Entry 7WJ4 (electron microscopy, 3.15 A resolution); this record covers chains D and C of the 4 polymer chains in the assembly.

== Chain D (and C) ==
Molecule: CTP synthase
Source organism: Drosophila melanogaster
Notes: EC 6.3.4.2; chain C of this document is another copy of the same molecule, construct and numbering; everything in this record applies to it too
UniProtKB: Q9VUL1 (PYRG_DROME); residue numbers follow UniProt; this construct covers 1-556
Chain sequence (556 residues; numbered 1 to 556; the number before each row is that of its first residue):
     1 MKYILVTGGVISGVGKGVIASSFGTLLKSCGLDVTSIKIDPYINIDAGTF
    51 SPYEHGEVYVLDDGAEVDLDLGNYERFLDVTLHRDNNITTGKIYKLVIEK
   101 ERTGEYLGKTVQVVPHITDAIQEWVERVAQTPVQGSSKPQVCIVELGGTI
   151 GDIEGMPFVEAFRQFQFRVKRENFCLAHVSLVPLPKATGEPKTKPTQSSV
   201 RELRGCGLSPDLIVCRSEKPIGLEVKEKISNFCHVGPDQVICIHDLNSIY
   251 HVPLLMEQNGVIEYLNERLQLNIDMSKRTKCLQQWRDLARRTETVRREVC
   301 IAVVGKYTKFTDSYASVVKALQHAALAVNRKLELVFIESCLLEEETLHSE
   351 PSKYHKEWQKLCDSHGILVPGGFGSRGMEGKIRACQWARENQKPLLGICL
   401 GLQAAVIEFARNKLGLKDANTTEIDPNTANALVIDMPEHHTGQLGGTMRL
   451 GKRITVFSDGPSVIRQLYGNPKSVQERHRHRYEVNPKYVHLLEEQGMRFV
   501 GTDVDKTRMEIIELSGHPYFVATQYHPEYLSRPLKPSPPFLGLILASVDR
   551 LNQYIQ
Metal / ion sites: Mg2+: Asp70, Glu145 (together with ATP)
Residues lining bound ligands:
  - ATP (adenosine-5'-triphosphate): Ser12, Gly13, Val14, Gly15, Lys16, Gly17, Val18, Asp70, Glu145, Arg216, Ile243, His244, Asp245, Leu246, Ile249, Val252, Asp312
  - gamma-L-glutamic acid (GGL): Gly371, Gly372, Phe373, Ile398, Cys399, Leu400, Gln403, Arg479, His480, Arg481, Tyr482, His526
  - GTP (guanosine-5'-triphosphate): Gly48, Thr49, Phe50, Ser51, Pro52, Tyr53, Glu54, Tyr307, Phe373, Arg376, Arg481
  - UTP (uridine 5'-triphosphate), molecule 1: Ser12, Lys38, Asp40, Pro41, Tyr42, His55, Gly147, Gly148, Asp152, Glu154
  - UTP, molecule 2: Pro191, Lys192, Thr193, Lys194, Gln197, Lys228
UniProt features mapped onto this chain:
  - active site (For GATase activity): Cys399, His526, Glu528
From the paper describing this entry:
  - specificity-determining residues: Arg481 (proposed by the authors, not directly observed)
  - mutagenesis - F50A, L444A: abolished catalytic activity on GTP
  - mutagenesis - K16A, K38A: decreased catalytic activity

== How chain D and chain C interact ==
Pairs across the interface (6; chain D residue first):
  Arg163(D) with His234(C), hydrogen bond
  Gln164(D) with His234(C)
  Arg204(D) with Arg204(C)
  Gly205(D) with Gly205(C)
  His234(D) with Arg163(C), hydrogen bond; Gln164(C)
Interface residues without a listed pair, chain D (8 interface residues in all): Gln112, Val114, Phe232
Interface residues without a listed pair, chain C (8 interface residues in all): Gln112, Val114, Phe232

== Summary ==
The chain D/chain C interface involves 8 residues from each chain; the contacts include 2 hydrogen bonds. Its
one hydrogen-bonded contact is Arg163(D)-His234(C). Chain D binds GTP, ATP, gamma-L-glutamic acid and UTP.
From the paper: F50A and L444A of chain D abolish catalytic activity on GTP; the specificity determinant
Arg481(D); 4 substitutions were tested in all.
Both chains are CTP synthase (Drosophila melanogaster). Entry 7WJ4 (Structural basis for ligand binding modes
of CTP synthase) was determined by electron microscopy (same publication as 7WIZ, 7DPT and 7DPW).
